PDB entry 7OPN | X-ray diffraction, 2.60 A resolution | chains A and B

== Chain A (and B) ==
Name: Aldehyde oxidase
Organism: Homo sapiens
Notes: EC 1.2.3.1, 1.17.3.-; chain B of this document is another copy of the same molecule, construct and numbering; everything in this record applies to it too
UniProt: Q06278 (AOXA_HUMAN); numbering as in UniProt (aligned over 1-1338)
Sequence (1338 residues; each row starts with the number of its first residue):
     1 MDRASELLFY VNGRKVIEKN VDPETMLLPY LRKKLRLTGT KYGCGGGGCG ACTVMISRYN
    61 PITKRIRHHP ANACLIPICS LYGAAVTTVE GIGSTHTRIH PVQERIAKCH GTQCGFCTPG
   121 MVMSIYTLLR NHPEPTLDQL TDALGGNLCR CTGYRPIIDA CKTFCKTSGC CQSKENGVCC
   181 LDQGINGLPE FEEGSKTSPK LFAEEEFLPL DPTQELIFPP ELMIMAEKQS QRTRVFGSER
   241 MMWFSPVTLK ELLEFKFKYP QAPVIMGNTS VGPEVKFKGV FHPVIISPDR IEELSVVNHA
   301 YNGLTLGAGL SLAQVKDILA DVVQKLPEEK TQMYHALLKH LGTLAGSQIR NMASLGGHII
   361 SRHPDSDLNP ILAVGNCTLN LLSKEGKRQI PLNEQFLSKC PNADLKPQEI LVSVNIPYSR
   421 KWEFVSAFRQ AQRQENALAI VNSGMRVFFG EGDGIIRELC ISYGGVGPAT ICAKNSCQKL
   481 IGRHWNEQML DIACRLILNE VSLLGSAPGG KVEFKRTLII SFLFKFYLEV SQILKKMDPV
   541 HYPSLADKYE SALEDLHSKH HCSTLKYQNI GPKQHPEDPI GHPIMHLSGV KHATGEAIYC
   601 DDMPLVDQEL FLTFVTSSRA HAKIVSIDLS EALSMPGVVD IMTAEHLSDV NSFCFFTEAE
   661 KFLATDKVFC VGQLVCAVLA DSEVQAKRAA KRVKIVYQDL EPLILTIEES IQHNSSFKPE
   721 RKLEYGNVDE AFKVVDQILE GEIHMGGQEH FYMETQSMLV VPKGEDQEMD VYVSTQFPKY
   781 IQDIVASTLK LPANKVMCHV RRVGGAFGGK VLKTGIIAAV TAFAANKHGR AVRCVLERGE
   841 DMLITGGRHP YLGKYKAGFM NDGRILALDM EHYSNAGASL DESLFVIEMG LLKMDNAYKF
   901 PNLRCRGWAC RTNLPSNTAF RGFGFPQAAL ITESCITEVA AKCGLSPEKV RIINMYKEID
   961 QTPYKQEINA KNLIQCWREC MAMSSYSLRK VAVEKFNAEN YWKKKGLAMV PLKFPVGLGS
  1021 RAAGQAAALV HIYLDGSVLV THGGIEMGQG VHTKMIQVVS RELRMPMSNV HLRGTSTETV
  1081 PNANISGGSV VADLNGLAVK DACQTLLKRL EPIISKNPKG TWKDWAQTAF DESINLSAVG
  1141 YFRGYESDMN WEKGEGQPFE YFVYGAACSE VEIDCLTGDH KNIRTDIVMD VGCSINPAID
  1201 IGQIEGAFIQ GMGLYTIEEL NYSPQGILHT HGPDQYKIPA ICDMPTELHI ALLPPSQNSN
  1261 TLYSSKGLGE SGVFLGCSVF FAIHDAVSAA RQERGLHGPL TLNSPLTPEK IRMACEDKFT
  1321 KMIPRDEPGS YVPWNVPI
Not modelled in the structure: 1-3, 167-198, 570-573, 1298-1299, 1337-1338
Differences from the reference sequence: engineered mutation His1231 (Arg in Q06278)
Ion coordination: 2Fe-2S cluster Fe site 1: Cys49, Cys52, Cys74; 2Fe-2S cluster Fe site 2: Cys114, Cys117, Cys149, Cys151
Residues lining bound ligands:
  - FAD (flavin-adenine dinucleotide): Gly46, Gly47, Gly48, Leu75, Pro263, Val264, Ile265, Met266, Gly267, Asn268, Thr269, Ser270, Val271, Pro273, Ala308, Leu312, Thr343, Leu344, Ala345, Ile349, Met352, Ala353, Ser354, Gly356, Gly357, His358, Ile360, Ser361, His363, Asp365, Ser366, Asp367, Leu405, Ile410, Leu411, Arg429, Ala437, Leu438
  - 2Fe-2S cluster (FES), molecule 1: Lys41, Tyr42, Gly43, Cys44, Gly45, Gly47, Gly48, Cys49, Gly50, Ala51, Cys52, Asn72, Cys74
  - 2Fe-2S cluster (FES), molecule 2: Thr112, Gln113, Cys114, Gly115, Cys117, Cys149, Arg150, Cys151, Thr152, Met753
  - malonate ion (MLI): Ile56, Arg58, His69, Ala71, Ile76, Ser80, Leu81, Met266, Gly267, Arg290, Asn351, Met352
  - MTE (phosphonic acidmono-(2-amino-5,6-dimercapto-4-oxo-3,7,8a,9,10,10a-hexahydro-4H-8-oxa-1,3,9,10-tetraaza-anthracen-7-ylmethyl)ester): Gln113, Cys114, Cys151, Gly805, Ala806, Phe807, Gly808, Arg921, Met1047, Gly1048, Gln1049, Gly1087, Gly1088, Ser1089, Val1090, Val1091, Ala1092, Gln1203, Gly1269, Glu1270
  - PG6 (1-(2-methoxy-ethoxy)-2-{2-[2-(2-methoxy-ethoxy]-ethoxy}-ethane): His799, Val800, Arg801, Arg1073, Gly1074, Thr1075, Ser1076, Glu1078, Thr1079
  - raloxifene (RAL), molecule 1: Glu451, Gly452, Asp453, Gly454, His484, Trp485, Asn486, Asp538, His541, Tyr542
  - raloxifene (RAL), molecule 2: Phe653, Phe655, Phe656, Phe777, Lys779, Tyr780, Asp783, Val811, Leu812, Glu882, Ala919, Ile1085
Swiss-Prot annotation at these positions:
  - active site: Glu1270 (Proton acceptor)
  - binding site ([2Fe-2S] cluster): Cys44, Cys49, Cys52, Cys74, Cys114, Cys117, Cys149, Cys151
  - binding site (Mo-molybdopterin): Gln113, Cys151, Ala806, Phe807, Met1047, Gly1088 to Val1091, Gln1203, Leu1268
  - binding site (FAD): Val264 to Val271, Ala345, Ser354, His358, Asp367, Leu411
  - modified residue: Ser1068 (Phosphoserine)

== How chain A and chain B interact ==
Pairs across the interface - 119 pairs, chain A then chain B:
  Arg36(A) - Asp607(B)  salt bridge
  Arg36(A) - Gln608(B)
  Lys591(A) - Glu765(B)
  Lys591(A) - Asp766(B)  salt bridge
  Glu596(A) - Gly764(B)
  Glu596(A) - Glu765(B)
  Ala597(A) - Glu765(B)
  Ile598(A) - Glu765(B)  hydrogen bond (backbone-side chain)
  Pro604(A) - Asp607(B)
  Leu605(A) - Asp607(B)
  Asp607(A) - Arg36(B)  salt bridge
  Asp607(A) - Pro604(B)
  Asp607(A) - Leu605(B)
  Gln608(A) - Arg36(B)
  Lys763(A) - Arg801(B)
  Gly764(A) - Glu596(B)
  Glu765(A) - Lys591(B)  salt bridge
  Glu765(A) - Glu596(B)
  Glu765(A) - Ala597(B)
  Glu765(A) - Ile598(B)  hydrogen bond (side chain-backbone)
  Glu765(A) - Arg801(B)  salt bridge
  Glu765(A) - Arg802(B)  salt bridge
  Asp766(A) - Lys591(B)  salt bridge
  Asp766(A) - His1071(B)  salt bridge
  Glu768(A) - Arg801(B)  salt bridge
  Glu768(A) - His1071(B)  salt bridge
  Glu768(A) - Arg1073(B)  salt bridge
  Asp770(A) - Arg1073(B)  salt bridge
  Lys779(A) - Leu1034(B)
  Gln782(A) - Tyr1033(B)
  Pro792(A) - Asp1035(B)
  Pro792(A) - Ser1037(B)
  Ala793(A) - Tyr1033(B)  hydrophobic
  Ala793(A) - Asp1035(B)  hydrogen bond (backbone-side chain)
  Ala793(A) - Ser1037(B)  hydrogen bond (backbone-side chain)
  Asn794(A) - Ser1037(B)  hydrogen bond (backbone-side chain)
  Asn794(A) - Val1038(B)  hydrogen bond (side chain-backbone)
  Asn794(A) - Leu1039(B)
  Asn794(A) - Asn1069(B)  hydrogen bond (side chain-backbone)
  Asn794(A) - Val1070(B)
  Asn794(A) - His1071(B)
  Lys795(A) - His1071(B)
  Met797(A) - Tyr1033(B)
  Met797(A) - Leu1039(B)  hydrophobic
  Met797(A) - Arg1073(B)
  Arg801(A) - Lys763(B)
  Arg801(A) - Glu765(B)  salt bridge
  Arg801(A) - Glu768(B)  salt bridge
  Arg802(A) - Glu765(B)  salt bridge
  Arg1021(A) - Ser1133(B)
  Ala1022(A) - Phe1130(B)
  Ala1022(A) - Asp1131(B)
  Ala1022(A) - Ser1133(B)
  Gln1025(A) - Phe1130(B)  hydrogen bond (side chain-backbone)
  His1031(A) - Glu1078(B)  hydrogen bond (side chain-backbone)
  His1031(A) - Thr1079(B)  hydrogen bond (side chain-backbone)
  His1031(A) - Pro1081(B)
  Ile1032(A) - Asn1082(B)  hydrogen bond (backbone-side chain)
  Tyr1033(A) - Gln782(B)
  Tyr1033(A) - Ala793(B)  hydrophobic
  Tyr1033(A) - Met797(B)
  Tyr1033(A) - Thr1077(B)  hydrogen bond (side chain-backbone)
  Tyr1033(A) - Pro1081(B)  hydrophobic
  Tyr1033(A) - Asn1082(B)
  Leu1034(A) - Lys779(B)
  Leu1034(A) - Asn1082(B)
  Asp1035(A) - Pro792(B)
  Asp1035(A) - Ala793(B)  hydrogen bond (side chain-backbone)
  Ser1037(A) - Pro792(B)
  Ser1037(A) - Ala793(B)
  Ser1037(A) - Asn794(B)  hydrogen bond (side chain-backbone)
  Val1038(A) - Asn794(B)  hydrogen bond (backbone-side chain)
  Leu1039(A) - Glu1078(B)
  Asn1069(A) - Asn794(B)  hydrogen bond (backbone-side chain)
  Val1070(A) - Asn794(B)
  His1071(A) - Asp766(B)
  His1071(A) - Glu768(B)  salt bridge
  His1071(A) - Asn794(B)
  His1071(A) - Lys795(B)
  Arg1073(A) - Glu768(B)  salt bridge
  Arg1073(A) - Asp770(B)  salt bridge
  Arg1073(A) - Met797(B)
  Arg1073(A) - Glu1078(B)  salt bridge
  Thr1077(A) - Tyr1033(B)  hydrogen bond (backbone-side chain)
  Glu1078(A) - His1031(B)  hydrogen bond (backbone-side chain)
  Glu1078(A) - Leu1039(B)
  Glu1078(A) - Arg1073(B)  salt bridge
  Thr1079(A) - His1031(B)  hydrogen bond (backbone-side chain)
  Pro1081(A) - His1031(B)
  Pro1081(A) - Tyr1033(B)  hydrophobic
  Pro1081(A) - Ser1137(B)
  Asn1082(A) - Ile1032(B)  hydrogen bond (side chain-backbone)
  Asn1082(A) - Tyr1033(B)
  Asn1082(A) - Leu1034(B)
  Asn1082(A) - Phe1130(B)
  Asn1082(A) - Leu1136(B)
  Asn1084(A) - Phe1130(B)
  Phe1130(A) - Ala1022(B)
  Phe1130(A) - Gln1025(B)  hydrogen bond (backbone-side chain)
  Phe1130(A) - Asn1082(B)
  Phe1130(A) - Asn1084(B)
  Asp1131(A) - Ala1022(B)
  Glu1132(A) - Arg1143(B)  hydrogen bond (backbone-side chain)
  Ser1133(A) - Arg1021(B)
  Ser1133(A) - Ala1022(B)
  Ser1133(A) - Tyr1141(B)  hydrogen bond (backbone-side chain)
  Ser1133(A) - Arg1143(B)  hydrogen bond (side chain-backbone)
  Ile1134(A) - Tyr1141(B)  hydrogen bond (backbone-side chain)
  Asn1135(A) - Val1139(B)
  Asn1135(A) - Tyr1141(B)
  Leu1136(A) - Asn1082(B)
  Ser1137(A) - Pro1081(B)
  Val1139(A) - Asn1135(B)
  Val1139(A) - Ser1137(B)
  Tyr1141(A) - Ser1133(B)  hydrogen bond (side chain-backbone)
  Tyr1141(A) - Ile1134(B)  hydrogen bond (side chain-backbone)
  Tyr1141(A) - Asn1135(B)
  Arg1143(A) - Glu1132(B)  hydrogen bond (side chain-backbone)
  Arg1143(A) - Ser1133(B)  hydrogen bond (backbone-side chain)
Interface residues without a listed pair, chain A (59 interface residues in all): Met769, Leu1029, Leu1072
Interface residues without a listed pair, chain B (61 interface residues in all): His799, Leu1029, Ser1068, Leu1072, Val1080

== Summary ==
59 residues of chain A face 61 of chain B across their interface; the contacts include 29 hydrogen bonds and
20 salt bridges. Polar pairs include Arg36(A)-Asp607(B), Lys591(A)-Asp766(B) and Glu765(A)-Lys591(B).
Both chains are Aldehyde oxidase (Homo sapiens). Entry 7OPN (Human Aldehyde Oxidase SNP R1231H in complex with
Raloxifene) was determined by X-ray diffraction (same publication as 7ORC).
